1P8V - chains B and C of the 3 polymer chains in the assembly; structure by X-ray diffraction, 2.60 A resolution.

[Chain B]
Protein: Prothrombin
From: Homo sapiens
Notes: EC 3.4.21.5; fragment: Alpha Thrombin, light chain
Reference sequence: P00734 (THRB_HUMAN); residues 1-29 here correspond to UniProt positions 333-361 (UniProt number = residue number + 332)
Sequence (29 residues; row label = number of the first residue in the row):
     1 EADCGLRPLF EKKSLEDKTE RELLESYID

[Chain C]
Protein: Prothrombin
From: Homo sapiens
Notes: EC 3.4.21.5; fragment: Alpha Thrombin, heavy chain
Reference sequence: P00734 (THRB_HUMAN); residues 1-258 here correspond to UniProt positions 364-621 (UniProt number = residue number + 363)
Sequence (259 residues; row label = number of the first residue in the row):
     1 IVEGSDAEIG MSPWQVMLFR KSPQELLCGA SLISDRWVLT AAHCLLYPPW DKNFTENDLL
    61 VRIGKHSRTR YERNIEKISM LEKIYIHPRY NWRENLDRDI ALMKLKKPVA FSDYIHPVCL
   121 PDRETAASLL QAGYKGRVTG WGNLKETWTA NVGKGQPSVL QVVNLPIVER PVCKDSTRIR
   181 ITDNMFCAGY KPDEGKRGDA CEGDSGGPFV MKSPFNNRWY QMGIVSWGEG CDRDGKYGFY
   241 THVFRLKKWI QKVIDQFGE
Not modelled in the structure: 147-154, 259
Construct notes: cloning artifact (259)
Swiss-Prot annotation at these positions:
  - region: A188 to V210 (High affinity receptor-binding region which is also known as the TP508 peptide)
  - active site (Charge relay system): H43, D99, S205
  - glycosylation: N53 (N-linked (GlcNAc...) (complex) asparagine)
Cystine bridges: C28-C44, C173-C187, C201-C231
Covalent attachments: N-acetylglucosamine (NAG) linked to N53; diisopropyl phosphonate (DFP) linked to S205
Ligand contacts: diisopropyl phosphonate (DFP): L27, C28, H43, C44, W50, K52, A200, C201, E202, G203, D204, S226, W227

[Chain B / chain C interface]
Cross-chain cystine bridges: C4(B)-C119(C)
Pairs across the interface (59; chain B residue first):
  A2(B) - R218(C)  hydrogen bond (backbone-side chain)
  D3(B) - H116(C)  salt bridge
  D3(B) - R218(C)
  C4(B) - P117(C)
  C4(B) - C119(C)  disulfide
  C4(B) - R218(C)  hydrogen bond (backbone-side chain)
  G5(B) - W14(C)
  G5(B) - P117(C)  hydrogen bond (backbone-backbone)
  G5(B) - V118(C)
  G5(B) - C119(C)
  G5(B) - R218(C)
  G5(B) - W219(C)  hydrogen bond (backbone-backbone)
  L6(B) - H116(C)  hydrogen bond (backbone-side chain)
  L6(B) - N217(C)
  L6(B) - R218(C)
  R7(B) - G10(C)
  R7(B) - M11(C)  hydrogen bond (side chain-backbone)
  R7(B) - P13(C)
  R7(B) - W14(C)
  R7(B) - R137(C)
  R7(B) - W219(C)
  P8(B) - S112(C)
  P8(B) - D113(C)
  P8(B) - H116(C)
  L9(B) - I9(C)
  L9(B) - D113(C)
  F10(B) - E8(C)
  F10(B) - I9(C)
  F10(B) - G10(C)
  F10(B) - M11(C)  hydrophobic
  E11(B) - K212(C)  salt bridge
  E11(B) - N217(C)
  E11(B) - W219(C)  hydrogen bond
  D17(B) - E8(C)
  D17(B) - M11(C)
  D17(B) - R137(C)  salt bridge
  D17(B) - W219(C)
  K18(B) - S5(C)  hydrogen bond
  K18(B) - D6(C)  hydrogen bond (side chain-backbone)
  K18(B) - E8(C)  hydrogen bond (backbone-side chain)
  T19(B) - R137(C)  hydrogen bond
  T19(B) - N164(C)  hydrogen bond
  E20(B) - R137(C)
  E20(B) - K212(C)  salt bridge
  E22(B) - K135(C)  salt bridge
  E22(B) - N164(C)  hydrogen bond
  E22(B) - Y190(C)  hydrogen bond
  L23(B) - K135(C)
  L23(B) - G136(C)
  L23(B) - N164(C)
  L23(B) - W219(C)  hydrophobic
  S26(B) - G133(C)
  S26(B) - Y134(C)
  S26(B) - K135(C)  hydrogen bond (side chain-backbone)
  Y27(B) - L129(C)  hydrophobic
  Y27(B) - Y134(C)  hydrophobic
  Y27(B) - M211(C)
  Y27(B) - K212(C)  hydrogen bond (side chain-backbone)
  Y27(B) - P214(C)
Also at the interface, not in a pair above, chain B (21 interface residues in all): K12, L24, D29
Also at the interface, not in a pair above, chain C (31 interface residues in all): S12, Y114, K196

[Summary]
21 residues of chain B and 31 residues of chain C are in contact; the contacts include 1 disulfide bond, 16
hydrogen bonds and 5 salt bridges. Among the polar pairs are D3(B)-H116(C), E11(B)-K212(C) and D17(B)-R137(C).
Covalently linked N-acetylglucosamine: at N53(C).
Chain B is Prothrombin and chain C is Prothrombin, both from Homo sapiens; the structure, Crystal structure of
the complex of platelet receptor gpib-alpha and alpha-thrombin at 2.6A, was determined by X-ray diffraction.
